Entry 4FLV (X-ray diffraction, 2.70 A resolution); this record covers chains A and T of the 3 polymer chains in the assembly.

# Chain A
Name: DNA polymerase 1
Source organism: Pyrococcus abyssi
Notes: EC 2.7.7.7
UniProtKB: P0CL77 (DPOL_PYRAB); residues 1-771 here = UniProt positions 1-771
Sequence (793 residues; numbered -21 to 771; the number before each row is that of its first residue; numbers below 1 keep their minus sign (Met-21 is residue -21)):
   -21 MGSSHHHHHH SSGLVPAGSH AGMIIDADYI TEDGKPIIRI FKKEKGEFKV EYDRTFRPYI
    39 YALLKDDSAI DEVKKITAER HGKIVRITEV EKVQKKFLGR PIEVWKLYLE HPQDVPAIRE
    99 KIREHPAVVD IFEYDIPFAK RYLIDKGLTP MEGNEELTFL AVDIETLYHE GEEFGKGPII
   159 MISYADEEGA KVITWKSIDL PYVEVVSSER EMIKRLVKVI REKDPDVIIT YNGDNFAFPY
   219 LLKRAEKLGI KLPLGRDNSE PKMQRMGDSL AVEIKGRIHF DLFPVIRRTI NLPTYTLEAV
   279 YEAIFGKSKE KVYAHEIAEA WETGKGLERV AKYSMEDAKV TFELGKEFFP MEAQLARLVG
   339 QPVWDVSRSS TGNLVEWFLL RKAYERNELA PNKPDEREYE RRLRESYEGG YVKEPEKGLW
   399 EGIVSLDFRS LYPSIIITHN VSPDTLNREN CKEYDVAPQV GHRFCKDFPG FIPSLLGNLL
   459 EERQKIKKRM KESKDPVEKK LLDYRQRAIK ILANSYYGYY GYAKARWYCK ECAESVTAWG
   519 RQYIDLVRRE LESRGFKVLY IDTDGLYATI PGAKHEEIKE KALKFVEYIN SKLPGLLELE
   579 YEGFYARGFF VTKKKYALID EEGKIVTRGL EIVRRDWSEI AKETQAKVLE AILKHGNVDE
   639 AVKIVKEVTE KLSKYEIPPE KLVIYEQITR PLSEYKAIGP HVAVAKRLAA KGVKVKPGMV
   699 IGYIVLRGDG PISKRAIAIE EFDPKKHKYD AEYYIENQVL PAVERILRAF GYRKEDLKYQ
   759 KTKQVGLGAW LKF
Not modelled in the structure: -21 to -3, 388-390, 758-771
Sequence notes: expression tag (-21 to 0); engineered mutation Ala215 (Asp in P0CL77)
Disulfide bonds: Cys429-Cys443, Cys507-Cys510
Bound ions: Mg2+: Asp141, Glu143, Asp315 (shared with 1 residue of chain P)

# Chain T
Molecule: Template strand
Sequence (13 nucleotides; each row starts with the number of its first residue):
     1 GGGTACGTGA TCG

# Interface between chain A and chain T
Residue-residue contacts - 54 pairs, chain A then chain T:
  Tyr7(A) with DG2(T), hydrogen bond to the phosphate
  Pro36(A) with DG2(T), base contact
  Tyr37(A) with DG2(T), hydrogen bond to the base
  Pro90(A) with DG2(T), base contact
  Gln91(A) with DG1(T), sugar contact; DG2(T), hydrogen bond to the phosphate
  Val93(A) with DG2(T), sugar contact
  Pro94(A) with DG2(T), sugar contact
  Arg97(A) with DG2(T), hydrogen bond to the phosphate; DG3(T), salt bridge to the phosphate
  Glu111(A) with DG2(T), hydrogen bond to the base
  Tyr112(A) with DG2(T), base contact
  Asp113(A) with DG2(T), sugar contact; DG3(T), sugar contact
  Ile114(A) with DG2(T), hydrogen bond to the base
  Pro115(A) with DG2(T), phosphate contact; DG3(T), base contact
  Phe116(A) with DG2(T), hydrogen bond to the phosphate
  Lys118(A) with DG3(T), hydrogen bond to the base
  Arg119(A) with DG2(T), base contact
  Lys240(A) with DG1(T), base contact
  Arg243(A) with DT4(T), base contact
  Met244(A) with DA5(T), phosphate contact
  Gly245(A) with DT4(T), hydrogen bond to the sugar; DA5(T), hydrogen bond to the phosphate
  Asp246(A) with DA5(T), hydrogen bond to the base
  Ser247(A) with DA5(T), base contact
  Arg265(A) with DA5(T), hydrogen bond to the base
  Asp343(A) with DG3(T), base contact
  Ser348(A) with DC6(T), phosphate contact
  Asn351(A) with DG3(T), hydrogen bond to the base; DC6(T), hydrogen bond to the phosphate
  Trp355(A) with DG3(T), base contact
  Lys371(A) with DG3(T), sugar contact; DT4(T), salt bridge to the phosphate
  Tyr500(A) with DC6(T), hydrogen bond to the phosphate
  Lys593(A) with DG9(T), salt bridge to the phosphate
  Trp615(A) with DA10(T), phosphate contact
  Lys674(A) with DG13(T), sugar contact
  Ala675(A) with DC12(T), phosphate contact; DG13(T), phosphate contact
  Ile676(A) with DC12(T), hydrogen bond to the phosphate; DG13(T), hydrogen bond to the phosphate
  Gly677(A) with DC12(T), sugar contact
  Pro678(A) with DT11(T), phosphate contact; DC12(T), phosphate contact
  Pro709(A) with DC12(T), phosphate contact
  Ile710(A) with DT11(T), phosphate contact; DC12(T), phosphate contact
  Ser711(A) with DC12(T), hydrogen bond to the phosphate
  Tyr731(A) with DT11(T), hydrogen bond to the phosphate
  Asn735(A) with DT11(T), hydrogen bond to the phosphate
  Pro739(A) with DA10(T), phosphate contact
  Arg743(A) with DG9(T), salt bridge to the phosphate
Interface residues without a listed pair, chain A (44 interface residues in all): Lys502

# In short
The interface between chain A and chain T involves 44 residues on one side and 11 on the other, with 20
hydrogen bonds and 4 salt bridges. Polar pairs include Tyr37(A)-DG2(T), Glu111(A)-DG2(T) and Ile114(A)-DG2(T).
Asp141(A), Glu143(A) and Asp315(A) form the Mg2+ site.
Here chain A is DNA polymerase 1 (Pyrococcus abyssi) and chain T is Template strand. Entry 4FLV (Pyrococcus
abyssi B family DNA polymerase bound to a dsDNA, in edition mode) was determined by X-ray diffraction,
deposited together with 4FLT, 4FLU, 4FLW, 4FLX, 4FLY, 4FLZ and 3 further entries.
